PDB entry 6Q2P | X-ray diffraction, 1.45 A resolution | chain A

== Chain A ==
Name: Radical S-adenosyl methionine domain-containing protein 2
Organism: Mus musculus
UniProt: Q8CBB9 (RSAD2_MOUSE); residues 45-362 here = UniProt positions 45-362
Amino-acid sequence (318 residues; numbered 45 to 362; the number before each row is that of its first residue):
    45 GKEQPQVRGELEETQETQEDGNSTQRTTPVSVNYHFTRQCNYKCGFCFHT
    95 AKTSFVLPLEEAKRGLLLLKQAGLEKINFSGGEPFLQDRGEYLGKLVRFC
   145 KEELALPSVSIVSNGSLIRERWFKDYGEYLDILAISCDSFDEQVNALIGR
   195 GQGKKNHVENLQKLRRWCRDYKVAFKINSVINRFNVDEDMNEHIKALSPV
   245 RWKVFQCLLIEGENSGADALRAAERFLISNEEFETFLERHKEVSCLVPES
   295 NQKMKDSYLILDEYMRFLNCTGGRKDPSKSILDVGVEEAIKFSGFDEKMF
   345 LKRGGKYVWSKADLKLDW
Disordered / not traced: 45-69, 361-362
Sequence notes: conflict Leu-55 (Pro in Q8CBB9), Glu-57 (Asp in Q8CBB9), Arg-70 (Pro in Q8CBB9); engineered mutation Ala-261 (Glu in Q8CBB9), Ala-266 (Glu in Q8CBB9)
Metal / ion sites: 4Fe-4S cluster Fe: Cys-84, Cys-88, Cys-91 (together with S-adenosylhomocysteine)
Small-molecule neighbours:
  - CTP (cytidine-5'-triphosphate): Ser-75, Asn-77, His-79, Phe-92, His-93, Lys-120, Asn-122, Ser-124, Ser-154, Val-156, Lys-220, Asn-222, Arg-245, Lys-247, Phe-249, Leu-252, Ile-254, Glu-293, Met-298, Lys-299, Tyr-302, Ile-304, Cys-314, Lys-319, Arg-347, Gly-349, Tyr-351
  - S-adenosylhomocysteine (SAH): Phe-90, Cys-91, Phe-92, Ser-124, Gly-125, Gly-126, Glu-127, Pro-128, Val-156, Ser-157, Asn-158, Ser-180, Asp-182, Arg-194, Asn-222, Val-224, Phe-249, Gln-250, Cys-251, Leu-252, Asn-258, Met-298
  - 4Fe-4S cluster (SF4): Cys-84, Tyr-86, Lys-87, Cys-88, Cys-91, His-93, Gly-125, Gly-126, Asn-158, Arg-194
What the authors report for this chain:
  - binding site for CTP: Asn-77, His-79, Lys-120, Ser-124, Lys-220, Asn-222, Arg-245, Lys-247, Lys-299, Tyr-302, Cys-314, Lys-319, Arg-347, Tyr-351
  - conformationally variable residues (loop rearrangement, order/disorder transition, side-chain flip): Met-298 to Ser-301, Tyr-302, Cys-314 to Gly-317, Gly-316 to Lys-319
  - contacts within the chain: Asp-300/Asp-340 (hydrogen bond), Ser-301/Arg-347 (hydrogen bond), Glu-293/Tyr-302 (hydrogen bond), Asn-313/Phe-336 (hydrogen bond), Cys-314/Arg-318 (backbone contact), Glu-255/Gly-317 (backbone contact), Phe-92/Lys-319 (hydrogen bond), His-93/Lys-319 (hydrogen bond), Asn-313/Asp-320 (backbone contact)
  - 4Fe-4S cluster coordination: Cys-84, Cys-88, Cys-91
  - binding site for S-adenosylhomocysteine: Ser-180, Arg-194, Val-224

== Overview ==
Ligands of chain A: 4Fe-4S cluster, S-adenosylhomocysteine and CTP. Cys-84, Cys-88 and Cys-91 coordinate a
4Fe-4S cluster Fe ion. From the paper: a binding site for CTP at Asn-77, His-79 and Lys-120 among others; a
binding site for S-adenosylhomocysteine at Ser-180, Arg-194 and Val-224.
Chain A is Radical S-adenosyl methionine domain-containing protein 2 (Mus musculus); the structure, Crystal
structure of mouse viperin bound to cytidine triphosphate and S-adenosylhomocysteine, was determined by X-ray
diffraction together with 6Q2Q from the same study.
